Entry 2NZ5 (X-ray diffraction, 2.35 A resolution); this record covers chains A and B.

Chain A (and B):
Name: Cytochrome P450 CYP158A1
From: Streptomyces coelicolor
Notes: chain B of this document is another copy of the same molecule, construct and numbering; everything in this record applies to it too
UniProt: Q9KZF5 (Q9KZF5_STRCO); numbering as in UniProt (aligned over 1-407)
Amino-acid sequence (413 residues; numbered 1 to 413; the number before each row is that of its first residue):
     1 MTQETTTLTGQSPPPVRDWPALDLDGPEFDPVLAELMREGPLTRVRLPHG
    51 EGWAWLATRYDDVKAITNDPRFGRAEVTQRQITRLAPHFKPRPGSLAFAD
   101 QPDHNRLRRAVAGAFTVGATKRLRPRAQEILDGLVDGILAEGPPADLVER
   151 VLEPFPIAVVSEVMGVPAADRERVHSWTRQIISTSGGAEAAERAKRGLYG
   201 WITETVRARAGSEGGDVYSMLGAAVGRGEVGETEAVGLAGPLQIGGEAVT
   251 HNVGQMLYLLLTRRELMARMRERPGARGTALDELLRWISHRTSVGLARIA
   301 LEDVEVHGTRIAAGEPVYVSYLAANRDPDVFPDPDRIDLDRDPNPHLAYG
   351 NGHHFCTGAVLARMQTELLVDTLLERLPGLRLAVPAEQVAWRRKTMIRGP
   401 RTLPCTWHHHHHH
Disordered / not traced: 1-12, 412-413
Sequence notes: expression tag (408-413)
Ion coordination: heme Fe: C356 (together with naphthalene-1,2,4,5,7-pentol)
Residues lining bound ligands:
  - naphthalene-1,2,4,5,7-pentol (226), molecule 1: H88, F89, K90, P91, R92, K195, Y199
  - naphthalene-1,2,4,5,7-pentol (226), molecule 2: A248, H290, R291, L296
  - heme (HEM): R74, L96, A97, H104, F115, L242, G245, G246, A248, V249, N252, L285, H290, L296, R298, Y321, A348, Y349, G350, H353, H354, F355, C356, T357, G358, L361, A362
Curated features (UniProtKB/Swiss-Prot):
  - binding site (flaviolin): R92, Y199, H290, R291
  - binding site (heme): C356
  - site: K90 (Involved in determining product regiospecificity)
  - mutagenesis: K90 (K90I: Normal activity. Reduced affinity for flaviolin)

Chain A / chain B interface:
Contacting residue pairs (18; chain A residue first):
  R126(A) - A169(B)
  E141(A) - R193(B)  hydrogen bond (backbone-side chain)
  A168(A) - R171(B)
  A169(A) - R126(B)
  A169(A) - R171(B)
  R171(A) - E172(B)
  E172(A) - E172(B)
  E172(A) - H175(B)
  R173(A) - G133(B)  hydrogen bond (side chain-backbone)
  R173(A) - L134(B)
  H175(A) - E172(B)
  W177(A) - E141(B)  hydrogen bond
  W177(A) - R150(B)
  R193(A) - E141(B)  salt bridge
  R193(A) - G142(B)  hydrogen bond (side chain-backbone)
  R193(A) - P144(B)  hydrogen bond (side chain-backbone)
  R196(A) - A140(B)
  R196(A) - E141(B)  hydrogen bond (side chain-backbone)
Other interface residues (no listed pair), chain A (12 interface residues in all): G197
Other interface residues (no listed pair), chain B (15 interface residues in all): G137, A168

Overview:
The interface between chain A and chain B involves 12 residues on one side and 15 on the other, with 6
hydrogen bonds and 1 salt bridge. Polar contacts include R193(A)-E141(B), R173(A)-G133(B) and W177(A)-E141(B).
Ligands of chain A: heme and naphthalene-1,2,4,5,7-pentol.
Chain A and chain B are both Cytochrome P450 CYP158A1 (Streptomyces coelicolor); the structure, Structure and
Function Studies of Cytochrome P450 158A1 from Streptomyces coelicolor A3(2), was determined by X-ray
diffraction, deposited together with 2NZA and 2DKK.
